Entry 4GFA (X-ray diffraction, 3.55 A resolution); this record covers chains A and C.

# Chain A (and C)
Molecule: Spindle assembly abnormal protein 6
Organism: Caenorhabditis elegans
Notes: fragment: N-terminal coiled coil; chain C of this document is another copy of the same molecule, construct and numbering; everything in this record applies to it too
UniProtKB: O62479 (SAS6_CAEEL); aligned to UniProt positions 1-181 over residues 1-181 (the alignment contains insertions or deletions, so no single offset holds)
Sequence (183 residues; row label = number of the first residue in the row; numbers below 1 keep their minus sign (Gly-1 is residue -1)):
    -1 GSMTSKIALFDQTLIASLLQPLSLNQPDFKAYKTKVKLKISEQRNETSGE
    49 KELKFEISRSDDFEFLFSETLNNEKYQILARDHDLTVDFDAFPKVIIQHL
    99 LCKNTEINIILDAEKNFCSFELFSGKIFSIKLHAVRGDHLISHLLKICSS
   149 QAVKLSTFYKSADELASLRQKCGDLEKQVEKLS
Unresolved in the structure: -1 to 2, 158-181 (chain C: -1 to 3, 157-181)
Construct notes: expression tag (-1 to 0)

# Chain A / chain C interface
Pairs across the interface (32):
  Phe61(A) - Cys146(C)
  Phe61(A) - Ser147(C)
  Phe61(A) - Ala150(C)  hydrophobic
  Glu62(A) - Leu143(C)
  Arg134(A) - Asp136(C)  salt bridge
  Arg134(A) - Ile139(C)
  Asp136(A) - Arg134(C)  salt bridge
  Leu138(A) - Ile139(C)  hydrophobic
  Ile139(A) - Arg134(C)
  Ile139(A) - Gly135(C)
  Ile139(A) - Leu138(C)  hydrophobic
  Ile139(A) - Ile139(C)  hydrophobic
  Ile139(A) - Leu142(C)
  Leu142(A) - Ile139(C)
  Leu142(A) - Leu142(C)  hydrophobic
  Leu142(A) - Leu143(C)  hydrophobic
  Leu142(A) - Cys146(C)
  Leu143(A) - Glu62(C)
  Ile145(A) - Cys146(C)  hydrophobic
  Cys146(A) - Phe61(C)  hydrophobic
  Cys146(A) - Leu142(C)
  Cys146(A) - Ile145(C)  hydrophobic
  Cys146(A) - Cys146(C)  hydrogen bond
  Cys146(A) - Gln149(C)
  Gln149(A) - Cys146(C)
  Gln149(A) - Gln149(C)
  Gln149(A) - Leu153(C)
  Lys152(A) - Leu153(C)
  Leu153(A) - Gln149(C)
  Leu153(A) - Lys152(C)
  Leu153(A) - Leu153(C)  hydrophobic
  Phe156(A) - Phe156(C)  hydrophobic
Interface residues without a listed pair, chain A (16 interface residues in all): Gly135, Ala150

# Overview
16 residues of chain A face 17 of chain C across their interface, with 1 hydrogen bond and 2 salt bridges.
Among the polar pairs are Arg134(A)-Asp136(C) and Cys146(A)-Cys146(C).
Chain A and chain C are both Spindle assembly abnormal protein 6 (Caenorhabditis elegans); the structure,
N-terminal coiled-coil dimer of C.elegans SAS-6, crystal form A, was determined by X-ray diffraction together
with 4G79, 4GEU, 4GEX and 4GFC from the same study.
